Entry 9DO2 (electron microscopy, 3.45 A resolution); this record covers chains H and A of the 5 polymer chains in the assembly.

== Chain H ==
Molecule: Fab-1664 heavy chain
Source organism: Homo sapiens
Notes: antibody fragment or engineered binder
Amino-acid sequence (127 residues; numbered 1 to 128 plus 7 insertion-coded residues; 8 numbers in that range are skipped by the numbering (no residue carries them; nothing is unmodelled there); the number before each row is that of its first residue; a row labelled like 111A-111C holds insertion residues (111A, then the next letters in order)):
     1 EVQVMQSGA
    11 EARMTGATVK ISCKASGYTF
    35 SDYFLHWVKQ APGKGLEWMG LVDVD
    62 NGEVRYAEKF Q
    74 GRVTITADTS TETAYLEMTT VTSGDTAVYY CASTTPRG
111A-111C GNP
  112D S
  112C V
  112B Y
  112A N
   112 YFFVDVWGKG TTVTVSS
Disordered / not traced: 1
Cystine bridges: Cys23-Cys104

== Chain A ==
Molecule: Hemagglutinin
Source organism: Influenza A virus
UniProt: A0A2P1ADT1 (A0A2P1ADT1_9INFA); residues -15 to 506 here correspond to UniProt positions 1-522 (UniProt number = residue number + 16)
Amino-acid sequence (573 residues; each row starts with the number of its first residue; numbers below 1 keep their minus sign (Met-15 is residue -15)):
   -15 MKTIIALSYI LCLVFAQKIP GNDNSTATLC LGHHAVPNGT IVKTITNDRI EVTNATELVQ
    45 NSSIGEICDS PHQILDGENC TLIDALLGDP QCDGFQNKKW DLFVERSKAY SNCYPYDVPD
   105 YASLRSLVAS SGTLEFKNES FNWTGVTQNG TSSACIRGSS SSFFSRLNWL THLNYTYPAL
   165 NVTMPNNEQF DKLYIWGVHH PGTDKDQIFL YAQSSGRITV STKRSQQAVI PNIGSRPRIR
   225 DIPSRISIYW TIVKPGDILL INSTGNLIAP RGYFKIRSGK SSIMRSDAPI GKCKSECITP
   285 NGSIPNDKPF QNVNRITYGA CPRYVKQSTL KLATGMRNVP EKQTRGIFGA IAGFIENGWE
   345 GMVDGWYGFR HQNSEGRGQA ADLKSTQAAI DQINGKLNRL IGKTNEKFHQ IEKEFSEVEG
   405 RIQDLEKYVE DTKIDLWSYN AELLVALENQ HTIDLTDSEM NKLFEKTKKQ LRENAEDMGN
   465 GCFKIYHKCD NACIGSIRNG TYDHNVYRDE ALNNRFQIKG VEGYIPEAPR DGQAYVRKDG
   525 EWVLLSTFLG SGLNDIFEAQ KIEWHEGHHH HHH
Disordered / not traced: -15 to 43, 313-391, 426-557
Cystine bridges: Cys52-Cys277, Cys64-Cys76, Cys97-Cys139, Cys281-Cys305
Covalently attached groups: N-acetylglucosamine (NAG) linked to Asn63, Asn122, Asn126, Asn133, Asn158, Asn246, Asn285; glycan linked to Asn165
Construct notes: conflict Gly142 (Arg158 in A0A2P1ADT1), Ser144 (Lys160 in A0A2P1ADT1), Gln311 (His327 in A0A2P1ADT1); expression tag (507-557)
What the authors report for this chain:
  - post-translational modification sites: Asn165

== Chain H / chain A interface ==
Pairs across the interface (30; chain H residue first):
  Thr29(H) - Arg222(A)  hydrogen bond (backbone-side chain)
  Phe30(H) - Arg222(A)
  Phe30(H) - Asp225(A)
  Phe30(H) - Pro227(A)
  Asp36(H) - Ser137(A)  hydrogen bond
  Thr108(H) - Lys189(A)
  Arg110(H) - Thr135(A)  hydrogen bond (side chain-backbone)
  Arg110(H) - Ser137(A)
  Gly111A(H) - Tyr98(A)
  Gly111A(H) - Ser136(A)  hydrogen bond (backbone-side chain)
  Gly111A(H) - Ser137(A)
  Asn111B(H) - Tyr98(A)  hydrogen bond
  Asn111B(H) - Thr135(A)
  Asn111B(H) - Asp190(A)
  Asn111B(H) - Leu194(A)
  Pro111C(H) - Gly134(A)
  Pro111C(H) - Thr135(A)
  Pro111C(H) - Trp153(A)
  Pro111C(H) - Thr155(A)
  Pro111C(H) - Leu194(A)
  Tyr112(H) - Asp190(A)  hydrogen bond
  Asn112A(H) - Tyr159(A)
  Asn112A(H) - Phe193(A)
  Tyr112B(H) - His156(A)
  Tyr112B(H) - Asn158(A)
  Tyr112B(H) - Tyr159(A)
  Val112C(H) - Thr155(A)
  Val112C(H) - His156(A)
  Val112C(H) - Phe193(A)
  Val112C(H) - Leu194(A)  hydrophobic
Also at the interface, not in a pair above, chain H (16 interface residues in all): Asp59, Asn62, Gly111, Phe114
Also at the interface, not in a pair above, chain A (23 interface residues in all): Ile140, Ser143, Ser145, Leu157, His183, Ile226
From the paper, about this interface:
  - pairs named by the authors: Thr29(H)-Arg222(A) (backbone contact), Phe30(H)-Pro227(A), Phe30(H)-Arg222(A) (cation-pi contact), Asp36(H)-Ser137(A) (hydrogen bond), Arg110(H)-Thr135(A) (hydrogen bond), Gly111A(H)-Ser136(A) (backbone contact), Asn111B(H)-Tyr98(A) (hydrogen bond), Asn111B(H)-Asp190(A) (backbone contact), Pro111C(H)-Trp153(A) (hydrophobic contact), Gly111A(H)-Ile226(A) (hydrophobic contact), Pro111C(H)-Leu194(A) (hydrophobic contact), Tyr112B(H)-Tyr159(A) (hydrophobic contact), Phe114(H)-Tyr159(A) (hydrophobic contact)
  - epitope / paratope residues, chain H: Thr29(H), Phe30(H), Asp36(H), Arg110(H), Gly111A(H), Asn111B(H), Pro111C(H), Tyr112B(H), Phe114(H)
  - epitope / paratope residues, chain A: Tyr98(A), Thr135(A), Ser137(A), Trp153(A), Tyr159(A), Asp190(A), Leu194(A), Arg222(A), Ile226(A), Pro227(A)

== Summary ==
Chain H and chain A form an interface of 16 and 23 residues respectively; the contacts include 6 hydrogen
bonds. Among the polar pairs are Thr29(H)-Arg222(A), Asp36(H)-Ser137(A) and Arg110(H)-Thr135(A). The authors
report backbone contacts between Thr29(H) and Arg222(A), Gly111A(H) and Ser136(A) and Asn111B(H) and
Asp190(A); a contact between Phe30(H) and Pro227(A); a cation-pi contact between Phe30(H) and Arg222(A). The
paper reports epitope/paratope residues Thr29(H), Phe30(H) and Tyr98(A) among others; a modification site at
Asn165(A).
Chain H is Fab-1664 heavy chain (Homo sapiens) and chain A is Hemagglutinin (Influenza A virus); the
structure, #1664 Fab in complex with NG2 COBRA hemagglutinin, was determined by electron microscopy, deposited
together with 9DN2, 9B7G, 9B7H and 9B7I.
